Entry 1S7Q (X-ray diffraction, 1.99 A resolution); this record covers chains A and C of the 3 polymer chains in the assembly.

== Chain A ==
Protein: H-2 class I histocompatibility antigen, K-B alpha chain
From: Mus musculus
Reference sequence: P01901 (HA1B_MOUSE); residues 1-348 here correspond to UniProt positions 22-369 (UniProt number = residue number + 21)
Amino-acid sequence (348 residues; row label = number of the first residue in the row):
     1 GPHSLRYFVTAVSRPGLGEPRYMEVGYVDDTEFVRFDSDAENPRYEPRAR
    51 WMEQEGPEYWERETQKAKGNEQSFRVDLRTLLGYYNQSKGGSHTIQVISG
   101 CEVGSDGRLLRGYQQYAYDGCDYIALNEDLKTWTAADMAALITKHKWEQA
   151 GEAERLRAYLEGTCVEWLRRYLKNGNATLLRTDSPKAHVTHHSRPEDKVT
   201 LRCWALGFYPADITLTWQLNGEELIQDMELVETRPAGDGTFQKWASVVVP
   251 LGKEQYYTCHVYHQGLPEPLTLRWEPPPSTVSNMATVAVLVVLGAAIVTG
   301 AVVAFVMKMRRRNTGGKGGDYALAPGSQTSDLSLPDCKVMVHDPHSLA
Unresolved in the structure: 277-348
Cystine bridges: C101-C164, C203-C259
UniProt features mapped onto this chain:
  - region: E275 to M284 (Connecting peptide)
  - modified residue (Phosphoserine): S330, S333
  - glycosylation (N-linked (GlcNAc...) asparagine): N86, N176

== Chain C ==
Protein: Glycoprotein 9-residue peptide
Reference sequence: P07399 (VGLY_LYCVW); residues 1-9 here correspond to UniProt positions 33-41 (UniProt number = residue number + 32)
Amino-acid sequence (9 residues; row label = number of the first residue in the row):
     1 KAVYNFATM
Unresolved in the structure: 1
UniProt features mapped onto this chain:
  - site: K1 (Important for GP-C-mediated membrane fusion)

== Interface between chain A and chain C ==
Pairs across the interface - 43 pairs, chain A then chain C:
  Y7(A) with A2(C); V3(C), hydrogen bond (side chain-backbone)
  V9(A) with F6(C), hydrophobic
  E24(A) with V3(C)
  E63(A) with A2(C), hydrogen bond (side chain-backbone); V3(C), hydrogen bond (side chain-backbone)
  K66(A) with A2(C); V3(C), hydrogen bond (side chain-backbone); N5(C)
  N70(A) with Y4(C), hydrogen bond (side chain-backbone); N5(C); F6(C), hydrogen bond (side chain-backbone)
  S73(A) with F6(C); T8(C)
  F74(A) with F6(C), hydrophobic; M9(C), hydrophobic
  D77(A) with T8(C); M9(C), hydrogen bond (side chain-backbone)
  T80(A) with M9(C)
  Y84(A) with M9(C), hydrogen bond (side chain-backbone)
  I95(A) with M9(C), hydrophobic
  V97(A) with F6(C), hydrophobic
  S99(A) with F6(C)
  Q114(A) with Y4(C); F6(C)
  Y116(A) with F6(C); M9(C), hydrophobic
  T143(A) with M9(C)
  K146(A) with M9(C), hydrogen bond (side chain-backbone)
  W147(A) with A7(C); T8(C), hydrogen bond (side chain-backbone)
  E152(A) with Y4(C), hydrogen bond; A7(C)
  R155(A) with Y4(C), hydrogen bond; N5(C), hydrogen bond (side chain-backbone); F6(C); A7(C)
  L156(A) with Y4(C), hydrogen bond (backbone-side chain)
  Y159(A) with A2(C), hydrogen bond (side chain-backbone); V3(C); Y4(C), hydrophobic
  W167(A) with A2(C), hydrophobic
  Y171(A) with A2(C)
Also at the interface, not in a pair above, chain A (30 interface residues in all): L5, Y45, Y59, V76, L81

== Summary ==
The interface between chain A and chain C involves 30 residues on one side and 8 on the other, with 15
hydrogen bonds. Polar contacts include Y7(A)-V3(C), E63(A)-A2(C) and E63(A)-V3(C).
Here chain A is H-2 class I histocompatibility antigen, K-B alpha chain (Mus musculus) and chain C is
Glycoprotein 9-residue peptide. Entry 1S7Q (Crystal structures of the murine class I major histocompatibility
complex H-2Kb in complex with LCMV-derived gp33 ...) was determined by X-ray diffraction (same publication as
1S7R, 1S7S, 1S7T, 1S7U, 1S7V, 1S7W and 1S7X).
